Entry 2ZO3 (X-ray diffraction, 1.70 A resolution); this record covers chains H and I of the 3 polymer chains in the assembly.

# Chain H
Molecule: Thrombin heavy chain
Source organism: Homo sapiens
Notes: EC 3.4.21.5
Reference sequence: P00734 (THRB_HUMAN); the construct lacks a stretch of the UniProt sequence and is renumbered around it, so the offset changes along the chain: 16-36 = UniProt 364-384; 37-60 = UniProt 386-409; 61-77 = UniProt 419-435; 78-97 = UniProt 437-456; 7 more segments
Sequence (259 residues; row label = number of the first residue in the row; note: 1 number in that range is skipped by the numbering (no residue carries it; nothing is unmodelled there); a row labelled like 60A-60I holds insertion residues (60A, then the next letters in order)):
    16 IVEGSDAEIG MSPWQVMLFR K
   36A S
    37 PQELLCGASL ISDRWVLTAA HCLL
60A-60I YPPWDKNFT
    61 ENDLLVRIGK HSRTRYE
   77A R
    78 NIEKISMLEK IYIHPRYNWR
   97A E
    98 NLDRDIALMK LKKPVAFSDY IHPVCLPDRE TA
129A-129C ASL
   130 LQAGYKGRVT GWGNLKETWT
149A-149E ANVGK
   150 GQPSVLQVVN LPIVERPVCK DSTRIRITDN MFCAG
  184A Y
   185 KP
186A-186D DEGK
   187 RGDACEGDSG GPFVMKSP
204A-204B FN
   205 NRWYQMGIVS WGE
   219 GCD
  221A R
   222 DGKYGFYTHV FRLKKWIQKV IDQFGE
Not modelled in the structure: 147-149, 149A-149E, 247
Disulfide bonds: Cys-42/Cys-58, Cys-168/Cys-182, Cys-191/Cys-220
Small-molecule neighbours: 33U (beta-phenyl-D-phenylalanyl-N-(4-carbamimidoylbenzyl)-L-prolinamide): His-57, Tyr-60A, Trp-60D, Glu-97A, Asn-98, Leu-99, Ile-174, Asp-189, Ala-190, Cys-191, Glu-192, Ser-195, Val-213, Ser-214, Trp-215, Gly-216, Glu-217, Gly-219, Cys-220, Gly-226
Curated features (UniProtKB/Swiss-Prot):
  - region: Ala-183 to Val-200 (High affinity receptor-binding region which is also known as the TP508 peptide)
  - active site (Charge relay system): His-57, Asp-102, Ser-195
  - glycosylation: Asn-60G (N-linked (GlcNAc...) (complex) asparagine)

# Chain I
Molecule: Hirudin variant-1
Reference sequence: P01050 (ITH1_HIRME); numbering as in UniProt (aligned over 54-64)
Sequence (11 residues; numbered 54 to 64; the number before each row is that of its first residue):
    54 GDFEEIPEEY L
Not modelled in the structure: 64
Modified positions: Tyr-63 (o-sulfo-l-tyrosine; TYS)

# Chain H / chain I interface
Pairs across the interface (22):
  Phe-34(H) / Phe-56(I)  hydrophobic
  Gln-38(H) / Phe-56(I)
  Gln-38(H) / Glu-57(I)
  Gln-38(H) / Glu-58(I)
  Gln-38(H) / Ile-59(I)
  Leu-40(H) / Phe-56(I)
  Leu-65(H) / Ile-59(I)  hydrophobic
  Leu-65(H) / Tyr-63(I)
  Arg-67(H) / Ile-59(I)
  Arg-73(H) / Phe-56(I)
  Thr-74(H) / Asp-55(I)
  Thr-74(H) / Phe-56(I)
  Thr-74(H) / Glu-57(I)  hydrogen bond (backbone-backbone)
  Arg-75(H) / Glu-57(I)
  Tyr-76(H) / Glu-57(I)  hydrogen bond (backbone-side chain)
  Tyr-76(H) / Glu-58(I)
  Tyr-76(H) / Pro-60(I)
  Tyr-76(H) / Tyr-63(I)
  Glu-80(H) / Tyr-63(I)
  Lys-81(H) / Tyr-63(I)
  Ile-82(H) / Ile-59(I)  hydrophobic
  Ile-82(H) / Tyr-63(I)
Interface residues without a listed pair, chain H (14 interface residues in all): Met-32, Glu-39
Interface residues without a listed pair, chain I (8 interface residues in all): Gly-54

# Overview
Chain H and chain I form an interface of 14 and 8 residues respectively, with 2 hydrogen bonds. Polar pairs
include Tyr-76(H)/Glu-57(I) and Thr-74(H)/Glu-57(I). Chain H binds compound 33U. From UniProt: 3 active-site
residues on chain H.
Chain H is Thrombin heavy chain (Homo sapiens) and chain I is Hirudin variant-1; the structure, Bisphenylic
Thrombin Inhibitors, was determined by X-ray diffraction together with 2ZC9, 2ZDA, 2ZFP, 2ZGX, 3DHK, 3DUX and
3F68 from the same study.
